Entry 9MQ8 (electron microscopy, 3.73 A resolution); this record covers chains A and B of the 12 polymer chains in the assembly.

# Chain A
Protein: Hemagglutinin HA1 chain
Source organism: Influenza A virus
Reference sequence: A0AAX6NN08 (A0AAX6NN08_9INFA); the construct lacks a stretch of the UniProt sequence and is renumbered around it, so the offset changes along the chain: -5 to 51 = UniProt 1-57; 56-80 = UniProt 63-87; 81-92 = UniProt 89-100; 93-121 = UniProt 102-130; 3 more segments
Sequence (342 residues; row label = number of the first residue in the row; note: 4 numbers in that range are skipped by the numbering (no residue carries them; nothing is unmodelled there); a row labelled like 51A-51E holds insertion residues (51A, then the next letters in order); numbers below 1 keep their minus sign (Met-5 is residue -5)):
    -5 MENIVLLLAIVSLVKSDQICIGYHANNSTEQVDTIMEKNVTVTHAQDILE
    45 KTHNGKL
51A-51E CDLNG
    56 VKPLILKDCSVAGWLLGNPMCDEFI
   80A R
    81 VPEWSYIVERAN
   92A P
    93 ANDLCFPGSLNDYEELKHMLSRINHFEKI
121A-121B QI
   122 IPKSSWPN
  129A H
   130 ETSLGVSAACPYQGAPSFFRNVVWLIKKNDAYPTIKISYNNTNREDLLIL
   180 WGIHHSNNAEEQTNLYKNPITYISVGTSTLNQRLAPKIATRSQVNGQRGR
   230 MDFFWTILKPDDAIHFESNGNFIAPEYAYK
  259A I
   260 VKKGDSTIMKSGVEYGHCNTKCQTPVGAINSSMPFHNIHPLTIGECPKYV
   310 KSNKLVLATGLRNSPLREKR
Not modelled in the structure: -5 to 13, 51A-51E, 263-266, 275-278, 321-329
Construct notes: conflict Phe98 (Tyr107 in A0AAX6NN08), Ile199 (Thr211 in A0AAX6NN08)
Cystine bridges: Cys97-Cys139

# Chain B
Protein: Hemagglutinin HA2 chain
Source organism: Influenza A virus
Sequence (227 residues; row label = number of the first residue in the row; numbers below 1 keep their minus sign (Gly-1 is residue -1)):
    -1 GLFGAIAGFIEGGWQGMVDGWYGYHHSNEQGSGYAADKESTQKAIDGVTN
    49 KVNSIIDKMNTQFEAVGREFNNLERRIENLNKKMEDGFLDVWTYNAELLV
    99 LMENERTLDFHDSNVKNLYDKVRLQLRDNAKELGNGCFEFYHKCDNECME
   149 SVRNGTYDYPQYSEEARLKREEISGSGYIPEAPRDGQAYVRKDGEWVLLS
   199 TFLGSGLNDIFEAQKIEWHEGHHHHHH
Not modelled in the structure: -1 to 38, 125-225

# Chain A / chain B interface
Contacting residue pairs (33):
  Val26(A) - Asn102(B)
  Asp27(A) - Asn102(B)  hydrogen bond (backbone-side chain)
  Thr28(A) - Leu99(B)
  Thr28(A) - Asn102(B)
  Thr28(A) - Glu103(B)
  Ile29(A) - Leu99(B)  hydrophobic
  Ile29(A) - Glu103(B)
  Met30(A) - Glu103(B)
  Ile42(A) - Val98(B)  hydrophobic
  Glu106(A) - Arg66(B)
  Glu106(A) - Glu67(B)
  Glu106(A) - Phe68(B)
  His110(A) - Arg66(B)
  Pro293(A) - Ile54(B)  hydrophobic
  Phe294(A) - Ala94(B)  hydrophobic
  Gly303(A) - Phe61(B)
  Gly303(A) - Glu62(B)
  Gly303(A) - Ala63(B)  hydrogen bond (backbone-backbone)
  Glu304(A) - Gln60(B)
  Glu304(A) - Phe61(B)
  Glu304(A) - Glu62(B)  hydrogen bond (side chain-backbone)
  Lys307(A) - Met57(B)
  Lys307(A) - Trp90(B)
  Tyr308(A) - Leu87(B)  hydrophobic
  Val309(A) - Ala94(B)  hydrophobic
  Lys310(A) - Thr91(B)
  Leu314(A) - Val98(B)  hydrophobic
  Val315(A) - Asn102(B)
  Ala317(A) - Thr105(B)
  Thr318(A) - Ile43(B)
  Thr318(A) - Val46(B)
  Gly319(A) - Ile43(B)
  Leu320(A) - Ile43(B)
Other interface residues (no listed pair), chain A (29 interface residues in all): Tyr17, Ser113, Ile267, Leu300, Ile302, Pro306, Leu316
Other interface residues (no listed pair), chain B (27 interface residues in all): Thr47, Val64, Gly65, Asn69, Glu101, His109, Val113

# In short
29 residues of chain A and 27 residues of chain B are in contact, with 3 hydrogen bonds. Polar contacts
include Asp27(A)-Asn102(B), Glu304(A)-Glu62(B) and Gly303(A)-Ala63(B).
Here chain A is Hemagglutinin HA1 chain and chain B is Hemagglutinin HA2 chain, both from Influenza A virus.
Entry 9MQ8 (Cryo-EM structure of hemagglutinin H5N1 in complex with Fab 310-33-1_H02) was determined by
electron microscopy.
